PDB entry 8BKZ | electron microscopy, 2.30 A resolution | chains E and F of the 28 polymer chains in the assembly

Chain E:
Name: Chaperonin GroEL
From: Escherichia coli
Notes: EC 5.6.1.7
UniProtKB: P0A6F5 (CH60_ECOLI); residue numbers follow UniProt; this construct covers 1-548
Amino-acid sequence (548 residues; numbered 1 to 548; the number before each row is that of its first residue):
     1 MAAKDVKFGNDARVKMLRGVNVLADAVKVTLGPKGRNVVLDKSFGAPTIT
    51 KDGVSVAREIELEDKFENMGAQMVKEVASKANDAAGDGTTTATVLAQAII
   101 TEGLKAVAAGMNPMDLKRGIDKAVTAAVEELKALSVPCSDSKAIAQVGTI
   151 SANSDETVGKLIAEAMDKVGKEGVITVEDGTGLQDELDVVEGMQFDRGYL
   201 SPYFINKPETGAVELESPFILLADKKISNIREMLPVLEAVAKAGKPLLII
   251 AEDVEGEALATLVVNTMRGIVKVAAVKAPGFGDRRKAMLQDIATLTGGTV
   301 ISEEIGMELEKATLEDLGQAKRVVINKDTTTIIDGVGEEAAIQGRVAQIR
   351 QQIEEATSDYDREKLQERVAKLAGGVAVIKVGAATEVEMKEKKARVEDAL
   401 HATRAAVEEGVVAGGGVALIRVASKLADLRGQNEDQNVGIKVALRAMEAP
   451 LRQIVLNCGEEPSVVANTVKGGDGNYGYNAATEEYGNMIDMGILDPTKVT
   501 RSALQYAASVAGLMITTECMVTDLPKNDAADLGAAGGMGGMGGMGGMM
Unresolved in the structure: 1, 526-548
Metal / ion sites: K+: Thr-30, Lys-51, Thr-90 (together with ATP); Mg2+: Asp-87 (together with ATP)
Ligand contacts: ATP (adenosine-5'-triphosphate): Thr-30, Leu-31, Gly-32, Pro-33, Lys-51, Asp-52, Gly-53, Asp-87, Gly-88, Thr-89, Thr-90, Thr-91, Ile-150, Ser-154, Asp-398, Gly-414, Gly-415, Gly-416, Ile-454, Tyr-478, Asn-479, Ala-480, Ala-481, Met-488, Ile-493, Asp-495

Chain F:
Name: Co-chaperonin GroES
From: Escherichia coli
UniProtKB: P0A6F9 (CH10_ECOLI); residue numbers follow UniProt; this construct covers 2-97
Amino-acid sequence (96 residues; row label = number of the first residue in the row):
     2 NIRPLHDRVIVKRKEVETKSAGGIVLTGSAAAKSTRGEVLAVGNGRILEN
    52 GEVKPLDVKVGDIVIFNDGYGVKSEKIDNEEVLIMSESDILAIVEA
UniProt features mapped onto this chain:
  - modified residue: Lys-34 (N6-succinyllysine)

Chain E / chain F interface:
Contacting residue pairs (19):
  Ile-230(E) / Leu-27(F)  hydrophobic
  Leu-234(E) / Ser-21(F)
  Leu-234(E) / Ile-25(F)  hydrophobic
  Leu-237(E) / Ile-25(F)  hydrophobic
  Glu-238(E) / Ser-21(F)  hydrogen bond
  Glu-238(E) / Ala-22(F)
  Glu-238(E) / Gly-23(F)  hydrogen bond (side chain-backbone)
  Glu-257(E) / Thr-28(F)
  Glu-257(E) / Gly-29(F)
  Glu-257(E) / Ser-30(F)  hydrogen bond (side chain-backbone)
  Ala-260(E) / Thr-28(F)
  Thr-261(E) / Val-26(F)  hydrogen bond (side chain-backbone)
  Thr-261(E) / Thr-28(F)
  Val-264(E) / Thr-28(F)
  Asn-265(E) / Ile-25(F)
  Asn-265(E) / Val-26(F)  hydrogen bond (side chain-backbone)
  Arg-268(E) / Val-26(F)
  Ile-270(E) / Gly-24(F)
  Ile-270(E) / Val-26(F)  hydrophobic
Interface residues without a listed pair, chain E (13 interface residues in all): Ala-241, Val-271
Interface residues without a listed pair, chain F (11 interface residues in all): Ala-31

Overview:
13 residues of chain E and 11 residues of chain F are in contact, with 5 hydrogen bonds. Polar pairs include
Glu-238(E)/Ser-21(F), Glu-238(E)/Gly-23(F) and Glu-257(E)/Ser-30(F). Bound to chain E: ATP. Thr-30(E),
Lys-51(E) and Thr-90(E) coordinate K+.
Chain E is Chaperonin GroEL and chain F is Co-chaperonin GroES, both from Escherichia coli; the structure,
GroEL:GroES-ATP complex under continuous turnover conditions, was determined by electron microscopy together
with 8BM0, 8BM1, 8BMO and 8BMT from the same study.
